Entry 7W2Z (electron microscopy, 2.80 A resolution); this record covers chains A and B of the 6 polymer chains in the assembly.

[Chain A]
Protein: Guanine nucleotide-binding protein G(o) subunit alpha
From: Homo sapiens
UniProt: chimeric construct of A0A1W2PS82, P09471: residues 4-56 from A0A1W2PS82 (A0A1W2PS82_HUMAN) positions 4-56 (same numbers); residues 182-354 from P09471 positions 182-354 (same numbers)
Sequence (236 residues; row label = number of the first residue in the row; note: 116 numbers in that range are skipped by the numbering (no residue carries them; nothing is unmodelled there)):
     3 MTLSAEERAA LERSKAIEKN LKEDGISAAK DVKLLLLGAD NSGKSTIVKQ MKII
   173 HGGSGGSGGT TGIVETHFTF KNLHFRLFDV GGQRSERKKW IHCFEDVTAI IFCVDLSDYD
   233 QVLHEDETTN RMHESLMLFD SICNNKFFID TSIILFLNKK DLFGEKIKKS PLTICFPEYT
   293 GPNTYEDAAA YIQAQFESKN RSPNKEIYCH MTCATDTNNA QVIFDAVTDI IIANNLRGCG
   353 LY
Unresolved in the structure: 3, 173-182, 230-241
Differences from the reference sequence: initiating methionine (3); engineered mutation Asp42 (Gly in A0A1W2PS82), Asn43 (Glu in A0A1W2PS82), Asp227 (Ala in P09471), Asp230 (Gly in P09471), Ala332 (Ile in P09471), Ile335 (Val in P09471); linker (173-181)

[Chain B]
Protein: Guanine nucleotide-binding protein G(I)/G(S)/G(T) subunit beta-1
From: Homo sapiens
UniProt: P62873 (GBB1_HUMAN); residues 2-340 here = UniProt positions 2-340
Sequence (339 residues; each row starts with the number of its first residue):
     2 SELDQLRQEA EQLKNQIRDA RKACADATLS QITNNIDPVG RIQMRTRRTL RGHLAKIYAM
    62 HWGTDSRLLV SASQDGKLII WDSYTTNKVH AIPLRSSWVM TCAYAPSGNY VACGGLDNIC
   122 SIYNLKTREG NVRVSRELAG HTGYLSCCRF LDDNQIVTSS GDTTCALWDI ETGQQTTTFT
   182 GHTGDVMSLS LAPDTRLFVS GACDASAKLW DVREGMCRQT FTGHESDINA ICFFPNGNAF
   242 ATGSDDATCR LFDLRADQEL MTYSHDNIIC GITSVSFSKS GRLLLAGYDD FNCNVWDALK
   302 ADRAGVLAGH DNRVSCLGVT DDGMAVATGS WDSFLKIWN
Unresolved in the structure: 2

[How chain A and chain B interact]
Pairs across the interface (46; chain A residue first):
  Leu13(A) with Asn88(B)
  Arg15(A) with Val90(B), hydrogen bond (side chain-backbone); His91(B)
  Ser16(A) with Asn88(B); Lys89(B), hydrogen bond (side chain-backbone)
  Ile19(A) with Lys89(B); Val90(B); Ala92(B), hydrophobic
  Glu20(A) with Lys89(B), salt bridge
  Leu23(A) with Gly53(B); Leu55(B); Lys78(B); Ile80(B), hydrophobic; Lys89(B)
  Thr183(A) with Asn119(B)
  Gly184(A) with Leu117(B); Asn119(B)
  Ile185(A) with Trp99(B); Leu117(B), hydrogen bond (backbone-backbone)
  Phe200(A) with Trp99(B), hydrophobic
  Gln205(A) with Leu117(B); Asn119(B); Gly144(B); Tyr145(B)
  Ser207(A) with Tyr145(B); Gly162(B), hydrogen bond (side chain-backbone); Asp186(B)
  Glu208(A) with Asp186(B), hydrogen bond (backbone-side chain)
  Lys210(A) with Asp228(B), salt bridge; Asp246(B), salt bridge
  Lys211(A) with Tyr145(B); Cys204(B); Asp228(B), salt bridge; Asn230(B); Asp246(B), salt bridge
  Trp212(A) with Tyr145(B)
  His214(A) with Lys57(B); Tyr59(B), hydrogen bond; Trp332(B)
  Cys215(A) with Tyr59(B); Gln75(B); Trp99(B)
  Phe216(A) with Trp99(B), hydrophobic; Leu117(B), hydrophobic
  Glu217(A) with Trp332(B)
  Asp218(A) with Lys57(B), salt bridge
Other interface residues (no listed pair), chain A (26 interface residues in all): Ala12, Asp26, Gly27, Lys258, Phe259
Other interface residues (no listed pair), chain B (28 interface residues in all): Met101, Asp118, Met188, Arg314

[Summary]
26 residues of chain A face 28 of chain B across their interface, with 6 hydrogen bonds and 6 salt bridges.
Among the polar pairs are Glu20(A)-Lys89(B), Lys210(A)-Asp228(B) and Lys210(A)-Asp246(B).
Here chain A is Guanine nucleotide-binding protein G(o) subunit alpha and chain B is Guanine
nucleotide-binding protein G(I)/G(S)/G(T) subunit beta-1, both from Homo sapiens. Entry 7W2Z (Cryo-EM
structure of the ghrelin-bound human ghrelin receptor-Go complex) was determined by electron microscopy.
